Entry 8RT6 (electron microscopy, 3.18 A resolution); this record covers chains b and e of the 46 polymer chains in the assembly.

Chain b (and e):
Name: TrwE protein
Source organism: Escherichia coli
Notes: chain e of this document is another copy of the same molecule, construct and numbering; everything in this record applies to it too
UniProt: O50337 (O50337_ECOLX); numbering as in UniProt (aligned over 1-395)
Chain sequence (395 residues; numbered 1 to 395; the number before each row is that of its first residue):
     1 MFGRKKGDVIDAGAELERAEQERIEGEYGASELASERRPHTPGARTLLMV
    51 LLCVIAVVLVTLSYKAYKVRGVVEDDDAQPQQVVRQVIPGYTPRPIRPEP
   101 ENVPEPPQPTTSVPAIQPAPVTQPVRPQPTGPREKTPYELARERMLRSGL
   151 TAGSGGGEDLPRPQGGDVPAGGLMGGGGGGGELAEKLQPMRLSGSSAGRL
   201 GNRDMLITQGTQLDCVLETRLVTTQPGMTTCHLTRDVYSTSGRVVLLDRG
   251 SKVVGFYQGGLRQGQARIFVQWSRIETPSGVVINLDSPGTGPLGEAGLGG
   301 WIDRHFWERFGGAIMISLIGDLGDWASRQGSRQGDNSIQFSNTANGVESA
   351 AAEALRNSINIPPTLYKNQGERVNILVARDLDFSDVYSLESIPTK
Disordered / not traced: 1-134, 154-176, 332-348
Disulfide bonds: Cys-215/Cys-231
Construct notes: conflict Asp-335 (Asn in O50337)

How chain b and chain e interact:
Contacting residue pairs (90; chain b residue first):
  Gly-177(b) / Pro-189(e)
  Gly-177(b) / Arg-191(e)
  Gly-178(b) / Pro-189(e)
  Gly-179(b) / Pro-189(e)  hydrogen bond (backbone-backbone)
  Gly-179(b) / Met-190(e)
  Leu-183(b) / Met-190(e)  hydrophobic
  Ala-184(b) / Met-190(e)  hydrophobic
  Leu-187(b) / Leu-192(e)  hydrophobic
  Leu-192(b) / Ala-378(e)
  Leu-192(b) / Arg-379(e)
  Ser-193(b) / Arg-379(e)  hydrogen bond (backbone-side chain)
  Gly-194(b) / Asp-380(e)
  Ser-195(b) / Asn-284(e)  hydrogen bond (side chain-backbone)
  Ser-195(b) / Arg-379(e)
  Ser-195(b) / Asp-380(e)  hydrogen bond (backbone-backbone)
  Ser-195(b) / Leu-381(e)
  Ser-195(b) / Asp-382(e)  hydrogen bond (backbone-backbone)
  Ser-196(b) / Asp-382(e)
  Ser-196(b) / Asp-385(e)  hydrogen bond
  Ala-197(b) / Val-281(e)  hydrophobic
  Ala-197(b) / Val-282(e)
  Ala-197(b) / Ile-283(e)
  Ala-197(b) / Asp-382(e)  hydrogen bond (backbone-backbone)
  Ala-197(b) / Phe-383(e)  hydrophobic
  Ala-197(b) / Val-386(e)  hydrophobic
  Gly-198(b) / Val-281(e)
  Gly-198(b) / Val-282(e)  hydrogen bond (backbone-backbone)
  Gly-198(b) / Val-386(e)
  Arg-199(b) / Ser-279(e)  hydrogen bond (side chain-backbone)
  Arg-199(b) / Gly-280(e)
  Arg-199(b) / Val-281(e)
  Arg-199(b) / Val-386(e)  hydrogen bond (side chain-backbone)
  Arg-199(b) / Tyr-387(e)
  Leu-200(b) / Glu-276(e)
  Leu-200(b) / Gly-280(e)  hydrogen bond (backbone-backbone)
  Leu-200(b) / Val-282(e)  hydrophobic
  Arg-203(b) / Pro-278(e)  hydrogen bond (side chain-backbone)
  Arg-203(b) / Gly-280(e)
  Thr-208(b) / Lys-252(e)  hydrogen bond
  Thr-208(b) / Glu-276(e)  hydrogen bond
  Gln-209(b) / Lys-252(e)
  Gln-209(b) / Val-254(e)
  Gln-209(b) / Arg-274(e)
  Gly-210(b) / Lys-252(e)
  Thr-211(b) / Lys-252(e)
  Gln-212(b) / Glu-218(e)  hydrogen bond
  Gln-212(b) / Thr-219(e)
  Gln-212(b) / Thr-230(e)
  Thr-240(b) / Glu-276(e)
  Gly-264(b) / His-305(e)
  Gly-264(b) / Glu-308(e)  hydrogen bond (backbone-side chain)
  Gln-265(b) / Thr-224(e)
  Gln-265(b) / Gln-225(e)  hydrogen bond
  Ala-266(b) / Thr-224(e)
  Arg-267(b) / Gln-225(e)  hydrogen bond (backbone-side chain)
  Phe-269(b) / Gln-225(e)
  Phe-269(b) / Pro-226(e)
  Leu-293(b) / Thr-219(e)
  Leu-293(b) / Arg-220(e)  hydrogen bond (backbone-backbone)
  Leu-293(b) / Gln-369(e)
  Gly-294(b) / Thr-219(e)
  Gly-294(b) / Arg-220(e)
  Glu-295(b) / Arg-220(e)  salt bridge
  Glu-295(b) / Val-222(e)
  Ala-296(b) / Gln-225(e)
  Ala-296(b) / Pro-226(e)
  Ala-296(b) / Gly-227(e)
  Ala-296(b) / Tyr-257(e)
  Arg-304(b) / Glu-308(e)  salt bridge
  Phe-306(b) / Met-315(e)  hydrophobic
  Phe-310(b) / Gly-312(e)
  Phe-310(b) / Met-315(e)  hydrophobic
  Ile-314(b) / Met-315(e)  hydrophobic
  Ile-314(b) / Ile-319(e)  hydrophobic
  Leu-318(b) / Ile-319(e)  hydrophobic
  Asp-321(b) / Gly-323(e)
  Asp-321(b) / Asp-324(e)
  Asp-321(b) / Ser-327(e)
  Trp-325(b) / Ala-326(e)
  Trp-325(b) / Ser-327(e)
  Trp-325(b) / Gly-330(e)
  Leu-355(b) / Ala-350(e)
  Leu-355(b) / Ala-354(e)  hydrophobic
  Arg-356(b) / Glu-353(e)  salt bridge
  Ile-359(b) / Asn-357(e)
  Asn-360(b) / Asn-357(e)  hydrogen bond
  Leu-376(b) / Thr-219(e)
  Leu-376(b) / Met-228(e)
  Ala-378(b) / Met-228(e)  hydrophobic
  Asp-380(b) / Arg-274(e)  salt bridge
Other interface residues (no listed pair), chain b (53 interface residues in all): Gly-180, Leu-261, Gln-263, Ile-268, Pro-288, Ala-313, Ala-352, Val-377
Other interface residues (no listed pair), chain e (57 interface residues in all): Gln-188, Gln-209, Ile-316, Gly-320, Ser-349, Ile-361, Thr-364

In short:
Chain b and chain e form an interface of 53 and 57 residues respectively, with 20 hydrogen bonds and 4 salt
bridges. Polar pairs include Glu-295(b)/Arg-220(e), Arg-304(b)/Glu-308(e) and Arg-356(b)/Glu-353(e).
Both chains are TrwE protein (Escherichia coli). Entry 8RT6 (Conformation-A of the full-length outer membrane
core complex (TrwH/VirB7, TrwF/VirB9, TrwE/VirB10CTD) from the fully-assembled R388 type ...) was determined
by electron microscopy (same publication as 8RT4, 8RT5, 8RT7, 8RT8, 8RT9, 8RTA, 8RTB and 8RTD).
